Entry 4UJ4 (X-ray diffraction, 4.20 A resolution (low resolution: residue-level contacts below are approximate; hydrogen-bond / salt-bridge calls are withheld)); this record covers chains F and I of the 6 polymer chains in the assembly.

Chain F (and I):
Name: Rab11 family-interacting protein 3
From: Homo sapiens
Notes: fragment: c-terminal domain, residues 695-756; chain I of this document is another copy of the same molecule, construct and numbering; everything in this record applies to it too
Reference sequence: O75154 (RFIP3_HUMAN); residue numbers follow UniProt; this construct covers 695-756
Sequence (66 residues; each row starts with the number of its first residue):
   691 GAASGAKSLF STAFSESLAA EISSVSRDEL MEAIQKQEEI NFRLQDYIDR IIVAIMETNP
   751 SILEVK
Unresolved in the structure: 691-719 (chain I: 691-715)
Sequence notes: expression tag (691-694)

Chain F / chain I interface:
Residue-residue contacts (31):
  Leu-720(F) with Leu-720(I); Ile-724(I)
  Ala-723(F) with Ile-724(I)
  Ile-724(F) with Leu-720(I); Ala-723(I); Ile-724(I)
  Gln-727(F) with Ile-724(I); Gln-727(I); Glu-728(I); Asn-731(I)
  Ile-730(F) with Asn-731(I)
  Asn-731(F) with Gln-727(I); Ile-730(I); Asn-731(I)
  Leu-734(F) with Asn-731(I); Leu-734(I); Gln-735(I); Ile-738(I)
  Tyr-737(F) with Ile-738(I); Ile-742(I)
  Ile-738(F) with Leu-734(I); Ile-738(I)
  Ile-741(F) with Ile-741(I); Ile-745(I); Leu-753(I)
  Ile-742(F) with Tyr-737(I)
  Ala-744(F) with Ile-752(I)
  Ile-745(F) with Ile-745(I)
  Thr-748(F) with Ile-752(I)
  Ile-752(F) with Ala-744(I); Ile-752(I)
Interface residues without a listed pair, chain F (16 interface residues in all): Gln-735
Interface residues without a listed pair, chain I (18 interface residues in all): Thr-748

Overview:
Chain F and chain I form an interface of 16 and 18 residues respectively.
Chain F and chain I are both Rab11 family-interacting protein 3 (Homo sapiens); the structure, Crystal
structure of human Rab11-Rabin8-FIP3, was determined by X-ray diffraction (same publication as 4UJ3 and 4UJ5).
